Entry 3PJS (X-ray diffraction, 3.80 A resolution); this record covers chains B and M of the 8 polymer chains in the assembly.

# Chain B
Name: FAB heavy chain
From: Mus musculus
Notes: antibody fragment or engineered binder
Amino-acid sequence (224 residues; each row starts with the number of its first residue):
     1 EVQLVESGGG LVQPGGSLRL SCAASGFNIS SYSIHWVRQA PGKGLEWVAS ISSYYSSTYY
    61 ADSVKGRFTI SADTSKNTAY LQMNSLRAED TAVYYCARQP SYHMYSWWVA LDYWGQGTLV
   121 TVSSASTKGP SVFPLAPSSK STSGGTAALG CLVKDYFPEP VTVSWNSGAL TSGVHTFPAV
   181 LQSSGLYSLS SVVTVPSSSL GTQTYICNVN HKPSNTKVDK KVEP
Disordered / not traced: 140-144
Disulfides: Cys22-Cys96, Cys151-Cys207

# Chain M
Name: Voltage-gated potassium channel
From: Streptomyces lividans
Reference sequence: P0A334 (KCSA_STRLI); residues 22-160 here = UniProt positions 22-160
Amino-acid sequence (166 residues; row label = number of the first residue in the row; numbers below 1 keep their minus sign (Met-5 is residue -5)):
    -5 MHHHHHHPPM LSGLLARLVK LLLGRHGSAL QWRAAGAATV LLVIVLLAGS YLAVLAERGA
    55 PGAQLITYPR ALWWSVETAT TVGYGDLYPV TLWGRLVAVV VMVAGITSFG LVTAALATWF
   115 VGQEQQQQQQ FVRHSEKAAE EAYTRTTRAL HERFDRLERM LDDNRR
Disordered / not traced: -5 to 21
Construct notes: expression tag (-5 to 21); engineered mutation Gln25 (His in P0A334), Gln117 (Arg in P0A334), Gln120 (Glu in P0A334), Gln121 (Arg in P0A334), Gln122 (Arg in P0A334), Gln123 (Gly in P0A334), Gln124 (His in P0A334)
Curated features (UniProtKB/Swiss-Prot):
  - motif: Thr75 to Asp80 (Selectivity filter)

# Chain B / chain M interface
Contacting residue pairs (19; chain B residue first):
  Tyr55(B) - Glu146(M)
  Tyr55(B) - Asp149(M)  hydrogen bond
  Ser56(B) - Arg139(M)
  Ser56(B) - Arg142(M)  hydrogen bond
  Ser57(B) - Glu146(M)
  Tyr59(B) - Glu146(M)  hydrogen bond
  Tyr102(B) - Glu146(M)
  Tyr102(B) - Asp149(M)
  Tyr102(B) - Arg150(M)
  Tyr102(B) - Arg153(M)
  His103(B) - Arg153(M)  hydrogen bond (backbone-side chain)
  Met104(B) - Arg153(M)  hydrogen bond (backbone-side chain)
  Met104(B) - Asp157(M)
  Tyr105(B) - Asp157(M)
  Trp107(B) - Met154(M)  hydrophobic
  Trp108(B) - Arg153(M)  hydrogen bond (side chain-backbone)
  Trp108(B) - Met154(M)  hydrophobic
  Trp108(B) - Asp157(M)
  Trp108(B) - Asn158(M)
Interface residues without a listed pair, chain B (11 interface residues in all): Ser52
Interface residues without a listed pair, chain M (10 interface residues in all): Arg160

# In short
Chain B and chain M form an interface of 11 and 10 residues respectively, with 6 hydrogen bonds. Among the
polar pairs are Tyr55(B)-Asp149(M), Ser56(B)-Arg142(M) and Tyr59(B)-Glu146(M).
Chain B is FAB heavy chain (Mus musculus) and chain M is Voltage-gated potassium channel (Streptomyces
lividans); the structure, Mechanism of Activation Gating in the Full-Length KcsA K+ Channel, was determined by
X-ray diffraction.
